Entry 9K9T (electron microscopy, 2.96 A resolution); this record covers chains C and B of the 5 polymer chains in the assembly.

# Chain C
Protein: DNA polymerase processivity factor component A20
Organism: Monkeypox virus
UniProt: Q5IXP2 (Q5IXP2_MONPV); residue numbers follow UniProt; this construct covers 1-426
Amino-acid sequence (426 residues; row label = number of the first residue in the row):
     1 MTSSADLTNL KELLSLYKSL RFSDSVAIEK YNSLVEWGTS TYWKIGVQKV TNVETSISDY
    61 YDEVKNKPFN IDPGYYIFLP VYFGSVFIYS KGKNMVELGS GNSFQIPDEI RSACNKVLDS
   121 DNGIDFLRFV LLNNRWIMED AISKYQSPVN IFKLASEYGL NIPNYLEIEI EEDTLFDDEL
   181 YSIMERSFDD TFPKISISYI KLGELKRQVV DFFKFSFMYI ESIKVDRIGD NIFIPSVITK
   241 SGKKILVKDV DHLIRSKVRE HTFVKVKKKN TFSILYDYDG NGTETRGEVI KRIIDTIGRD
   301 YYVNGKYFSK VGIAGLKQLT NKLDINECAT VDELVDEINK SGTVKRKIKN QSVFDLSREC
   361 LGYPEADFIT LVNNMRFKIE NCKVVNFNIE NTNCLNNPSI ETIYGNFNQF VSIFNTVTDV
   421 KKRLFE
Not modelled in the structure: 48-56, 426

# Chain B
Protein: E4R
Organism: Monkeypox virus
Notes: EC 3.2.2.27
UniProt: Q5IXS4 (Q5IXS4_MONPV); residue numbers follow UniProt; this construct covers 1-218
Amino-acid sequence (218 residues; numbered 1 to 218; the number before each row is that of its first residue):
     1 MNSVTISHAP YTITYHDDWE PVMSQLVEFY NEVASWLLRD ETSPIPDKFF IQLKQPLRNK
    61 RVCVCGIDPY PKDGTGVPFE SPNFTKKSIK EIASSISRLT GVIDYKGYNL NIIDGVIPWN
   121 YYLSCKLGET KSHAIYWDKI SKLLLQHITK HVSVLYCLGK TDFSNIRAKL ESPVTTIVGY
   181 HPAARDHQFE KDRSFEIINV LLELDNKTPI NWAQGFIY

# Chain C / chain B interface
Contacting residue pairs (26; chain C residue first):
  Met-1(C) / Val-178(B)  hydrogen bond (backbone-backbone)
  Met-1(C) / Tyr-180(B)
  Thr-2(C) / Asp-192(B)  hydrogen bond
  Thr-2(C) / Arg-193(B)
  Thr-2(C) / Ser-194(B)
  Thr-2(C) / Ile-197(B)
  Ser-4(C) / Arg-193(B)  hydrogen bond
  Leu-7(C) / Glu-196(B)
  Leu-7(C) / Ile-197(B)  hydrophobic
  Leu-10(C) / Ile-197(B)  hydrophobic
  Leu-10(C) / Val-200(B)  hydrophobic
  Leu-10(C) / Leu-201(B)  hydrophobic
  Leu-14(C) / Val-200(B)  hydrophobic
  Tyr-42(C) / Thr-175(B)
  Tyr-42(C) / Thr-176(B)
  Trp-43(C) / Arg-167(B)
  Trp-43(C) / Pro-173(B)
  Trp-43(C) / Val-174(B)
  Lys-44(C) / Ser-153(B)
  Lys-44(C) / Pro-173(B)
  Lys-44(C) / Val-174(B)
  Lys-44(C) / Thr-175(B)
  Ile-45(C) / Leu-204(B)  hydrophobic
  Gly-46(C) / Leu-204(B)
  Gly-46(C) / Asp-205(B)
  Val-47(C) / Leu-204(B)
Other interface residues (no listed pair), chain C (15 interface residues in all): Lys-11, Tyr-17, Thr-41
Other interface residues (no listed pair), chain B (22 interface residues in all): Ile-166, Leu-170, Ser-172, Ile-177, Asn-206

# In short
Chain C and chain B form an interface of 15 and 22 residues respectively, with 3 hydrogen bonds. Among the
polar pairs are Thr-2(C)/Asp-192(B), Ser-4(C)/Arg-193(B) and Met-1(C)/Val-178(B).
Chain C is DNA polymerase processivity factor component A20 and chain B is E4R, both from Monkeypox virus; the
structure, MPXV DNA polymerase in complex with CDV, was determined by electron microscopy together with 9K9R,
9K9S, 9K9V and 9K9U from the same study.
